9E4Y - chains D and G of the 8 polymer chains in the assembly; structure by electron microscopy, 4.30 A resolution (low resolution: residue-level contacts below are approximate; hydrogen-bond / salt-bridge calls are withheld).

# Chain D
Name: Isoform Flip of Glutamate receptor 2
Source organism: Rattus norvegicus
Reference sequence: P19491 (GRIA2_RAT), isoform P19491-2; aligned to UniProt positions 25-835 over residues 10-820 (the alignment contains insertions or deletions, so no single offset holds)
Sequence (811 residues; numbered 10 to 820; the number before each row is that of its first residue):
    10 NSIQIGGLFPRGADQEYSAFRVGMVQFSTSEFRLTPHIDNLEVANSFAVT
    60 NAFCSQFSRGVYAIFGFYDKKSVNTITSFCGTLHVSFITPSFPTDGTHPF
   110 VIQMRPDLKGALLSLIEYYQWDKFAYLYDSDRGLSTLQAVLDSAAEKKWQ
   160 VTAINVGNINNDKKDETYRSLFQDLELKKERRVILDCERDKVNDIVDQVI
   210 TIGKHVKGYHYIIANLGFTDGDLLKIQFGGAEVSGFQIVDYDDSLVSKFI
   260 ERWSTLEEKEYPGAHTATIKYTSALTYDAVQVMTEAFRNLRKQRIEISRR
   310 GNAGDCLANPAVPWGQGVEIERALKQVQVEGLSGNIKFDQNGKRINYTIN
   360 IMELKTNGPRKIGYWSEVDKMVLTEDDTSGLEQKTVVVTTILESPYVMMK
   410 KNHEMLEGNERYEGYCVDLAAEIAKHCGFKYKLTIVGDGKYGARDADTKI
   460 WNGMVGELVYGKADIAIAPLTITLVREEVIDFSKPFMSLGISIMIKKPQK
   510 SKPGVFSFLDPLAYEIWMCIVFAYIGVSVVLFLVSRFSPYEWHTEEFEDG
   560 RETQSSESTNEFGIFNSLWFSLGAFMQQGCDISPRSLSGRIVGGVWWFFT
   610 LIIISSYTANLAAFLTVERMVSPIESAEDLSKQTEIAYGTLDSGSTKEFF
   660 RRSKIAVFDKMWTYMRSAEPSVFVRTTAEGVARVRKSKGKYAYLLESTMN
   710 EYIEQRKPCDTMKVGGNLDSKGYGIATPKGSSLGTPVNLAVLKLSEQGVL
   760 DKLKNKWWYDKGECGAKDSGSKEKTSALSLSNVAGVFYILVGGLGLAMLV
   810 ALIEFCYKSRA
Unresolved in the structure: 550-564, 820
Disulfide bonds: Cys63-Cys315, Cys718-Cys773
Construct notes: conflict Glu241 (Asn256 in P19491), Leu382 (Val397 in P19491), Glu384 (Gly405 in P19491), Asp385 (Asn406 in P19491), Gln392 (Asn413 in P19491)
Residues lining bound ligands:
  - Memantine (377): Gln586, Leu610, Ile613, Ser614
  - cyclothiazide (CYZ), molecule 1: Ile481, Ser497, Ser729, Lys730, Gly731
  - cyclothiazide (CYZ), molecule 2: Lys493, Pro494, Phe495, Met496, Ser497, Val750, Leu751, Leu759, Asp760
  - glutamic acid (GLU): Tyr450, Pro478, Leu479, Thr480, Arg485, Leu650, Gly653, Ser654, Thr655, Lys656, Glu705
Curated features (UniProtKB/Swiss-Prot):
  - glycosylation: Asn355 (N-linked (GlcNAc...) asparagine)
Reported in the primary citation:
  - binding site for Memantine: Gln586, Ile613, Thr617
  - mutagenesis - A622T (49 +/- 5muM): unchanged binding to Memantine

# Chain G
Name: Voltage-dependent calcium channel gamma-2 subunit
Source organism: Mus musculus
Reference sequence: O88602 (CCG2_MOUSE); residues 1002-1207 here correspond to UniProt positions 3-208 (UniProt number = residue number - 999)
Sequence (208 residues; each row starts with the number of its first residue):
  1002 LFDRGVQMLLTTVGAFAAFSLMTIAVGTDYWLYSRGVCKTKSVSENETSK
  1052 KNEEVMTHSGLWRTCCLEGNFKGLCKQIDHFPEDADYEADTAEYFLRAVR
  1102 ASSIFPILSVILLFMGGLCIAASEFYKTRHNIILSAGIFFVSAGLSNIIG
  1152 IIVYISANAGDPSKSDSKKNSYSYGWSFYFGALSFIIAEMVGVLAVHMFI
  1202 DRHKQLTG
Unresolved in the structure: 1043-1050, 1162-1169
Disulfide bonds: Cys1039-Cys1067, Cys1066-Cys1076
Construct notes: expression tag (1208-1209)
Curated features (UniProtKB/Swiss-Prot):
  - glycosylation: Asn1047 (N-linked (GlcNAc...) asparagine)

# Interface between chain D and chain G
Pairs across the interface - 15 pairs, chain D then chain G:
  Gln508(D) with Tyr1088(G)
  Ser510(D) with Glu1094(G)
  Val514(D) with Phe1096(G)
  Lys697(D) with Asp1085(G); Ala1086(G)
  Lys699(D) with Asp1087(G)
  Ser790(D) with Ser1157(G)
  Phe796(D) with Ile1153(G)
  Tyr797(D) with Phe1096(G); Ile1150(G); Val1154(G)
  Leu803(D) with Leu1146(G)
  Met807(D) with Ile1139(G); Val1142(G)
  Leu811(D) with Ile1139(G)
Also at the interface, not in a pair above, chain D (16 interface residues in all): Lys505, Ala793, Val800, Gly804, Phe814
Also at the interface, not in a pair above, chain G (20 interface residues in all): Pro1083, Glu1084, Leu1135, Ser1143, Ile1149, Ile1156, Ala1160

# In short
16 residues of chain D and 20 residues of chain G are in contact. Bound to chain D: Memantine, cyclothiazide
and glutamic acid. From the paper: a binding site for Memantine at Gln586(D), Ile613(D) and Thr617(D); A622T
of chain D leaves binding to Memantine unchanged.
Chain D is Isoform Flip of Glutamate receptor 2 (Rattus norvegicus) and chain G is Voltage-dependent calcium
channel gamma-2 subunit (Mus musculus); the structure, GluA2-gamma2 complex bound to memantine, glutamate, and
cyclothiazide, was determined by electron microscopy together with 9E4Z from the same study.
